Entry 9DMJ (electron microscopy, 2.19 A resolution); this record covers chains A and E of the 9 polymer chains in the assembly.

[Chain A]
Name: Acetylcholine receptor subunit alpha
Organism: Homo sapiens
Reference sequence: P02708 (ACHA_HUMAN); residues -19 to 437 here correspond to UniProt positions 1-457 (UniProt number = residue number + 20)
Sequence (457 residues; each row starts with the number of its first residue; numbers below 1 keep their minus sign (Met-19 is residue -19)):
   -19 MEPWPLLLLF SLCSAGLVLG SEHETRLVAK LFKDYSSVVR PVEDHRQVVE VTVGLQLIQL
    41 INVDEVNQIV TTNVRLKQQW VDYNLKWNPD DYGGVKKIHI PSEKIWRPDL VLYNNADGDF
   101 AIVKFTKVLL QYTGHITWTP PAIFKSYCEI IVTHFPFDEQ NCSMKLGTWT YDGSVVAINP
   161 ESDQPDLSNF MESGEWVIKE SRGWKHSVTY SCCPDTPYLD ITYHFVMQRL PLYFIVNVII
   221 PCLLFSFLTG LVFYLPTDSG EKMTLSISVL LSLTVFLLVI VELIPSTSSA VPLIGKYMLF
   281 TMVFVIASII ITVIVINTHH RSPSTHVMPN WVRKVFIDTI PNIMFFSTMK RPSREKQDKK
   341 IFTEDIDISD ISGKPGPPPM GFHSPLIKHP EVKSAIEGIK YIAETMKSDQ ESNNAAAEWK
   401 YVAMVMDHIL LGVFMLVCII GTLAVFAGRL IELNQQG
Not modelled in the structure: -19 to 0, 330-367
Swiss-Prot annotation at these positions:
  - glycosylation: Asn141 (N-linked (GlcNAc...) asparagine)
Cystine bridges: Cys128-Cys142
Glycans and other covalent adducts: glycan linked to Asn141

[Chain E]
Name: Acetylcholine receptor subunit beta
Organism: Homo sapiens
Reference sequence: P11230 (ACHB_HUMAN); residues -22 to 478 here correspond to UniProt positions 1-501 (UniProt number = residue number + 23)
Sequence (503 residues; row label = number of the first residue in the row; numbers below 1 keep their minus sign (Met-22 is residue -22)):
   -22 MTPGALLMLL GALGAPLAPG VRGSEAEGRL REKLFSGYDS SVRPAREVGD RVRVSVGLIL
    38 AQLISLNEKD EEMSTKVYLD LEWTDYRLSW DPAEHDGIDS LRITAESVWL PDVVLLNNND
    98 GNFDVALDIS VVVSSDGSVR WQPPGIYRSS CSIQVTYFPF DWQNCTMVFS SYSYDSSEVS
   158 LQTGLGPDGQ GHQEIHIHEG TFIENGQWEI IHKPSRLIQP PGDPRGGREG QRQEVIFYLI
   218 IRRKPLFYLV NVIAPCILIT LLAIFVFYLP PDAGEKMGLS IFALLTLTVF LLLLADKVPE
   278 TSLSVPIIIK YLMFTMVLVT FSVILSVVVL NLHHRSPHTH QMPLWVRQIF IHKLPLYLRL
   338 KRPKPERDLM PEPPHCSSPG SGWGRGTDEY FIRKPPSDFL FPKPNRFQPE LSAPDLRRFI
   398 DGPNRAVALL PELREVVSSI SYIARQLQEQ EDHDALKEDW QFVAMVVDRL FLWTFIIFTS
   458 VGTLVIFLDA TYHLPPPDPF PSR
Not modelled in the structure: -22 to 0, 164-167, 200-205, 342-406
Construct notes: expression tag (479-480)
Swiss-Prot annotation at these positions:
  - modified residue: Tyr367 (Phosphotyrosine)
  - glycosylation: Asn141 (N-linked (GlcNAc...) asparagine)
Cystine bridges: Cys128-Cys142
Glycans and other covalent adducts: N-acetylglucosamine (NAG) linked to Asn141

[Interface between chain A and chain E]
Contacting residue pairs - 107 pairs, chain A then chain E:
  Ser1(A) - Val19(E)
  Ser1(A) - Arg20(E)  hydrogen bond (side chain-backbone)
  Ser1(A) - Pro21(E)
  Ser1(A) - Ala22(E)  hydrogen bond (side chain-backbone)
  Ser1(A) - Tyr63(E)
  Glu2(A) - Tyr63(E)  hydrogen bond
  Glu4(A) - Val19(E)
  Val8(A) - Asp16(E)
  Gln39(A) - Asn96(E)  hydrogen bond
  Gln39(A) - Ser127(E)  hydrogen bond
  Arg55(A) - Leu93(E)
  Arg55(A) - Phe100(E)
  Arg55(A) - Tyr149(E)
  Gly73(A) - Val25(E)
  Gly74(A) - Val25(E)
  Val75(A) - Val25(E)  hydrophobic
  Lys77(A) - Asp152(E)
  Lys77(A) - Glu155(E)  salt bridge
  His79(A) - Ser18(E)
  His79(A) - Ser150(E)
  His79(A) - Tyr151(E)
  His79(A) - Glu155(E)  salt bridge
  Lys104(A) - Gly98(E)  hydrogen bond (side chain-backbone)
  Thr106(A) - Tyr149(E)
  Lys107(A) - Ser150(E)
  Lys107(A) - Tyr151(E)  hydrogen bond
  Thr119(A) - Tyr149(E)  hydrogen bond (backbone-side chain)
  Pro120(A) - Tyr149(E)
  Pro121(A) - Phe100(E)  hydrophobic
  Pro121(A) - Tyr149(E)
  Ile123(A) - Gly98(E)
  Glu172(A) - Leu280(E)
  Gly174(A) - Thr278(E)
  Gly174(A) - Ser279(E)  hydrogen bond (backbone-backbone)
  Gly174(A) - Leu280(E)
  Leu210(A) - Ser279(E)  hydrogen bond (backbone-side chain)
  Leu210(A) - Leu280(E)  hydrophobic
  Leu212(A) - Ser279(E)
  Leu212(A) - Val282(E)  hydrophobic
  Tyr213(A) - Pro276(E)
  Tyr213(A) - Glu277(E)
  Tyr213(A) - Thr278(E)
  Tyr213(A) - Ser279(E)  hydrogen bond (backbone-side chain)
  Val216(A) - Val282(E)  hydrophobic
  Val216(A) - Ile286(E)  hydrophobic
  Val216(A) - Met290(E)
  Asn217(A) - Ile286(E)
  Leu224(A) - Met293(E)  hydrophobic
  Phe225(A) - Leu261(E)  hydrophobic
  Phe225(A) - Thr265(E)
  Phe227(A) - Ile301(E)  hydrophobic
  Leu228(A) - Leu261(E)  hydrophobic
  Leu228(A) - Thr297(E)
  Leu228(A) - Val300(E)  hydrophobic
  Leu231(A) - Ile301(E)  hydrophobic
  Leu231(A) - Val304(E)
  Tyr234(A) - Val304(E)
  Tyr234(A) - Asn308(E)  hydrogen bond (backbone-side chain)
  Tyr234(A) - Arg312(E)
  Leu235(A) - Met254(E)  hydrophobic
  Leu235(A) - Val304(E)
  Leu235(A) - Leu307(E)  hydrophobic
  Pro236(A) - Leu307(E)
  Pro236(A) - Asn308(E)
  Pro236(A) - His311(E)
  Asp238(A) - His311(E)
  Ser239(A) - His311(E)
  Glu241(A) - Gly251(E)
  Glu241(A) - Glu252(E)  hydrogen bond (side chain-backbone)
  Glu241(A) - Lys253(E)  hydrogen bond (side chain-backbone)
  Glu241(A) - Met254(E)  hydrogen bond (side chain-backbone)
  Glu241(A) - Gly255(E)  hydrogen bond (side chain-backbone)
  Thr244(A) - Gly255(E)
  Leu245(A) - Ile258(E)  hydrophobic
  Leu245(A) - Val300(E)  hydrophobic
  Ser248(A) - Ile258(E)
  Ser248(A) - Phe259(E)
  Val249(A) - Ile258(E)  hydrophobic
  Leu251(A) - Leu262(E)
  Ser252(A) - Leu262(E)
  Ser252(A) - Thr265(E)
  Val255(A) - Leu262(E)  hydrophobic
  Val255(A) - Thr265(E)
  Phe256(A) - Thr265(E)
  Leu258(A) - Leu269(E)  hydrophobic
  Val259(A) - Leu269(E)  hydrophobic
  Phe326(A) - Arg312(E)
  Phe326(A) - His317(E)
  Ser327(A) - Thr316(E)
  Ser327(A) - His317(E)
  Ser327(A) - Gln318(E)
  Thr328(A) - Thr316(E)
  Met329(A) - Thr316(E)  hydrogen bond (backbone-backbone)
  Ile376(A) - Val413(E)  hydrophobic
  Ile379(A) - Ser416(E)
  Lys380(A) - Glu412(E)
  Lys380(A) - Ser416(E)
  Ala383(A) - Ser416(E)
  Ala383(A) - Tyr419(E)
  Met386(A) - Ile420(E)  hydrophobic
  Lys387(A) - Tyr419(E)
  Gln390(A) - Tyr419(E)  hydrogen bond
  Gln390(A) - Gln423(E)  hydrogen bond
  Ala397(A) - His315(E)
  Tyr401(A) - Thr316(E)
  Met404(A) - Ser313(E)
  Met404(A) - His317(E)
Interface residues without a listed pair, chain A (73 interface residues in all): Thr5, Ile41, Asn53, Pro81, Met171, Ser173, Glu175, Pro211, Ile220, Pro221, Glu262, Leu263, Ile382
Interface residues without a listed pair, chain E (77 interface residues in all): Gly14, Arg23, Arg64, Trp86, Asn94, Asn95, Asp97, Asn99, Ser154, Val266, Leu268, Ala272, Asp273, Val275, Ser281, Val294, Val305, Ile417, Leu424, Glu426

[Summary]
73 residues of chain A and 77 residues of chain E are in contact; the contacts include 19 hydrogen bonds and 2
salt bridges. Among the polar pairs are Lys77(A)-Glu155(E), His79(A)-Glu155(E) and Ser1(A)-Arg20(E).
Covalently linked N-acetylglucosamine: at Asn141(E).
Here chain A is Acetylcholine receptor subunit alpha and chain E is Acetylcholine receptor subunit beta, both
from Homo sapiens. Entry 9DMJ (Human muscle nAChR with two fab1b-bound) was determined by electron microscopy
(same publication as 9DMG, 9DMH, 9DMK, 9DML, 9DMQ, 9DMS and 9DMT).
